6KQT - chain A; structure by X-ray diffraction, 2.00 A resolution.

== Chain A ==
Protein: lacto-N-biosidase
From: Eubacterium ramulus ATCC 29099
UniProtKB: U2PDT9 (U2PDT9_EUBRA); numbering as in UniProt (aligned over 1-663)
Amino-acid sequence (665 residues; each row starts with the number of its first residue; numbers below 1 keep their minus sign (Gly-1 is residue -1)):
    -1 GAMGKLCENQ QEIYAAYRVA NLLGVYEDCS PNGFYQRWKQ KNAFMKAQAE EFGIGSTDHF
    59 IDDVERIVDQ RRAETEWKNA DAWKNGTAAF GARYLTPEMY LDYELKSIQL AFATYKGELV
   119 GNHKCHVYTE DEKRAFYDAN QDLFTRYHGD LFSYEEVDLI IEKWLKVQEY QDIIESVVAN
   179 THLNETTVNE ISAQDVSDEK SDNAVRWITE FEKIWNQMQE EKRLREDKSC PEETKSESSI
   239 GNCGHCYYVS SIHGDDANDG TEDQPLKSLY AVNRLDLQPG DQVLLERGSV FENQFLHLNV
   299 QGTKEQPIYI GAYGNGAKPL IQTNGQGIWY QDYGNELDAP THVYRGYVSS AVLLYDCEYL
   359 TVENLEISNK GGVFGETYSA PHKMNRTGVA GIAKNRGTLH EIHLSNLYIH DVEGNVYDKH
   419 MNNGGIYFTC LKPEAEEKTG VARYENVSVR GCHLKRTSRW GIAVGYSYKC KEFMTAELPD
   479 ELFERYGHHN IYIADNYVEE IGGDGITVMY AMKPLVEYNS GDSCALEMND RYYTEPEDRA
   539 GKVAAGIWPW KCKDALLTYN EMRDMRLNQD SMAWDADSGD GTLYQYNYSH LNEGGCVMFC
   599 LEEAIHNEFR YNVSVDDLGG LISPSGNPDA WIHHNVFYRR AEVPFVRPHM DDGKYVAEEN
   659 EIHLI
Disordered / not traced: -1 to 6, 180-199, 224-241
Construct notes: expression tag (-1 to 0)
Metal / ion sites: Na+: Arg394, Thr396
Reported in the primary citation:
  - catalytic residues: Asp568, Asp575

== Overview ==
The Na+ site is built by Arg394 and Thr396. The paper reports catalytic residues Asp568 and Asp575.
Chain A is lacto-N-biosidase (Eubacterium ramulus ATCC 29099); the structure, Crystal Structure of GH136
lacto-N-biosidase from Eubacterium ramulus - native protein, was determined by X-ray diffraction together with
6KQS from the same study.
